5W5Z - chains H and A of the 3 polymer chains in the assembly; structure by X-ray diffraction, 2.00 A resolution.

Chain H:
Molecule: 3C10 Fab heavy chain
Source organism: Rattus norvegicus
Notes: antibody fragment or engineered binder
Amino-acid sequence (234 residues; row label = number of the first residue in the row):
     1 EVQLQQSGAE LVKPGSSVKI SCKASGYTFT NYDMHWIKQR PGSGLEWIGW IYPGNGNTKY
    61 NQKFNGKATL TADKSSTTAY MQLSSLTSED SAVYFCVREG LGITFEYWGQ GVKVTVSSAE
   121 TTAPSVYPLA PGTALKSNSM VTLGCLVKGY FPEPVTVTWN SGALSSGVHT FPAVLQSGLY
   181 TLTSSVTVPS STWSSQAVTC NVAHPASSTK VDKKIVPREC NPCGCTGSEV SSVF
Not modelled in the structure: 132-138, 218-234
Disulfide bonds: C22-C96, C145-C200
Modified residues: E1 (pyroglutamic acid; PCA)

Chain A:
Molecule: Apoptosis regulator BAX
Source organism: Homo sapiens
UniProtKB: Q07812 (BAX_HUMAN); residue numbers follow UniProt; this construct covers 32-192
Amino-acid sequence (163 residues; numbered 32 to 194; the number before each row is that of its first residue):
    32 QDRAGRMGGE APELALDPVP QDASTKKLSE SLKRIGDELD SNMELQRMIA AVDTDSPREV
    92 FFRVAADMFS DGNFNWGRVV ALFYFASKLV LKALSTKVPE LIRTIMGWTL DFLRERLLGW
   152 IQDQGGWDGL LSYFGTGTWQ TVTIFVAGVL TASLTIWKKM GSS
Not modelled in the structure: 32, 50-56, 77-89, 120-142, 185-194
Differences from the reference sequence: engineered mutation S62 (Cys in Q07812), S126 (Cys in Q07812), G168 (Pro in Q07812); expression tag (193-194)
UniProt features mapped onto this chain:
  - motif: L59 to N73 (BH3), D98 to S118 (BH1), G150 to F165 (BH2)
  - cross-link (Glycyl lysine isopeptide (Lys-Gly)): K128 (interchain with G-Cter in ubiquitin), K190 (interchain with G-Cter in ubiquitin)
  - natural variant: G67 (G67R: In a T-cell acute lymphoblastic leukemia cell line), G108 (G108V: In a Burkitt lymphoma)
  - mutagenesis: M74 (M74D/E: Strongly reduced interaction with MCL1, BCL2, BCL2L1 and BCL2L2. No effect on cytochrome c release and subsequent apoptosis triggered by etoposide), K128 (K128R: Partial loss of polyubiquitination), T172 to G192 (Enhanced fiber formation with humanin), S184 (S184D/E/H/K: Constitutive cytoplasmic location; S184V: Constitutive mitochondrial location. Enhanced fiber formation with humanin), K189 (K189R: No loss of polyubiquitination), K190 (K190R: Partial loss of polyubiquitination)

Chain H / chain A interface:
Pairs across the interface (18):
  N31(H) - A35(A)
  Y32(H) - A35(A)  hydrophobic
  D33(H) - R34(A)  salt bridge
  D33(H) - A35(A)  hydrogen bond (side chain-backbone)
  D33(H) - G36(A)  hydrogen bond (side chain-backbone)
  H35(H) - R34(A)
  W50(H) - R34(A)
  Y52(H) - D33(A)
  Y52(H) - R34(A)
  Y52(H) - A35(A)  hydrophobic
  N55(H) - D33(A)  hydrogen bond (side chain-backbone)
  N57(H) - D33(A)  hydrogen bond (side chain-backbone)
  E99(H) - R34(A)  salt bridge
  E99(H) - G36(A)
  E99(H) - R37(A)  hydrogen bond (side chain-backbone)
  E99(H) - M38(A)  hydrogen bond (side chain-backbone)
  T104(H) - M38(A)
  F105(H) - M38(A)  hydrophobic
Also at the interface, not in a pair above, chain H (12 interface residues in all): K59
Also at the interface, not in a pair above, chain A (7 interface residues in all): P43

Overview:
Chain H and chain A form an interface of 12 and 7 residues respectively; the contacts include 6 hydrogen bonds
and 2 salt bridges. Among the polar pairs are D33(H)-R34(A), E99(H)-R34(A) and D33(H)-A35(A). Curated
annotation (UniProt) lists 5 mutagenesis sites on chain A.
Here chain H is 3C10 Fab heavy chain (Rattus norvegicus) and chain A is Apoptosis regulator BAX (Homo
sapiens). Entry 5W5Z (Crystal structure of BAXP168G in complex with an activating antibody at high resolution)
was determined by X-ray diffraction (same publication as 5W5X, 5W60, 5W61, 5W62 and 5W63).
